Entry 4LVK (X-ray diffraction, 2.37 A resolution); this record covers chains A and B of the 3 polymer chains in the assembly.

== Chain A ==
Molecule: Plasmid recombination enzyme
Organism: Streptococcus agalactiae
Notes: fragment: Relaxase Domain of MobM protein
UniProt: P13925 (PRE_STRAG); residue numbers follow UniProt; this construct covers 2-199
Sequence (198 residues; each row starts with the number of its first residue):
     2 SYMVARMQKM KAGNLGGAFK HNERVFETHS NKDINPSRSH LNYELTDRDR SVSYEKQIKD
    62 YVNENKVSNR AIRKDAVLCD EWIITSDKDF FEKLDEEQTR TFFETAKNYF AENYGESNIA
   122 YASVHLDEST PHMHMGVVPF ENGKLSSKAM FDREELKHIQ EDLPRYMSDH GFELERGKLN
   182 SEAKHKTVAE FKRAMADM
Not modelled in the structure: 27-30, 197-199
Metal / ion sites: Mn2+: His126, Glu129, His133, His135 (shared with 2 residues of chain C)
Reported in the primary citation:
  - Mn2+ coordination: His126, Glu129, His133, His135
  - catalytic residues: Glu129 (from molecular simulation)
  - catalytic residues: Arg25 (proposed by the authors, not directly observed)
  - mutagenesis - H22A, H22Y, R25A: abolished catalytic activity
  - mutagenesis - Y44F: unchanged catalytic activity
  - mutagenesis - E129A, E129Q: decreased catalytic activity (relaxation activity)

== Chain B ==
Molecule: ACTTTAT oligonucleotide
Notes: fragment: oligonucleotide_1 mimicking pMV158 oriT DNA hairpin
Sequence (7 nucleotides; numbered 1 to 7; the number before each row is that of its first residue):
     1 ACTTTAT
Metal / ion sites: Na+ near DT3 (its only coordinating residue here)

== Chain A / chain B interface ==
Contacting residue pairs (10; chain A residue first):
  Arg71(A) - DA6(B)  hydrogen bond to the base
  Arg71(A) - DT7(B)  hydrogen bond to the sugar
  Ala72(A) - DT7(B)  hydrogen bond to the phosphate
  Arg74(A) - DT4(B)  hydrogen bond to the base
  Arg74(A) - DT5(B)  hydrogen bond to the sugar
  Arg74(A) - DA6(B)  phosphate contact
  Lys75(A) - DT5(B)  phosphate contact
  Lys75(A) - DA6(B)  hydrogen bond to the phosphate
  Asp76(A) - DT5(B)  sugar contact
  Lys149(A) - DA1(B)  base contact
Interface residues without a listed pair, chain A (7 interface residues in all): Ile73

== In short ==
The interface between chain A and chain B involves 7 residues on one side and 5 on the other; the contacts
include 6 hydrogen bonds. Polar contacts include Arg71(A)-DA6(B), Arg74(A)-DT4(B) and Arg71(A)-DT7(B). From
the paper: catalytic residues Glu129(A) and Arg25(A); H22A, H22Y and R25A of chain A abolish catalytic
activity; 6 substitutions were tested in all.
Here chain A is Plasmid recombination enzyme (Streptococcus agalactiae) and chain B is ACTTTAT
oligonucleotide. Entry 4LVK (MobM Relaxase Domain (MOBV; Mob_Pre) bound to plasmid pMV158 oriT DNA
(22nt+3'Phosphate). Mn-bound crystal structure at ...) was determined by X-ray diffraction together with 5N2Q,
4LVI, 4LVJ, 4LVL and 4LVM from the same study.
